Entry 6T8H (electron microscopy, 3.77 A resolution); this record covers chains B and T of the 7 polymer chains in the assembly.

== Chain B ==
Name: DP2 subunit of D-family DNA-polymerase
From: Pyrococcus abyssi
Notes: EC 2.7.7.7
Amino-acid sequence (1275 residues; row label = number of the first residue in the row; numbers below 1 keep their minus sign (Gly-4 is residue -4)):
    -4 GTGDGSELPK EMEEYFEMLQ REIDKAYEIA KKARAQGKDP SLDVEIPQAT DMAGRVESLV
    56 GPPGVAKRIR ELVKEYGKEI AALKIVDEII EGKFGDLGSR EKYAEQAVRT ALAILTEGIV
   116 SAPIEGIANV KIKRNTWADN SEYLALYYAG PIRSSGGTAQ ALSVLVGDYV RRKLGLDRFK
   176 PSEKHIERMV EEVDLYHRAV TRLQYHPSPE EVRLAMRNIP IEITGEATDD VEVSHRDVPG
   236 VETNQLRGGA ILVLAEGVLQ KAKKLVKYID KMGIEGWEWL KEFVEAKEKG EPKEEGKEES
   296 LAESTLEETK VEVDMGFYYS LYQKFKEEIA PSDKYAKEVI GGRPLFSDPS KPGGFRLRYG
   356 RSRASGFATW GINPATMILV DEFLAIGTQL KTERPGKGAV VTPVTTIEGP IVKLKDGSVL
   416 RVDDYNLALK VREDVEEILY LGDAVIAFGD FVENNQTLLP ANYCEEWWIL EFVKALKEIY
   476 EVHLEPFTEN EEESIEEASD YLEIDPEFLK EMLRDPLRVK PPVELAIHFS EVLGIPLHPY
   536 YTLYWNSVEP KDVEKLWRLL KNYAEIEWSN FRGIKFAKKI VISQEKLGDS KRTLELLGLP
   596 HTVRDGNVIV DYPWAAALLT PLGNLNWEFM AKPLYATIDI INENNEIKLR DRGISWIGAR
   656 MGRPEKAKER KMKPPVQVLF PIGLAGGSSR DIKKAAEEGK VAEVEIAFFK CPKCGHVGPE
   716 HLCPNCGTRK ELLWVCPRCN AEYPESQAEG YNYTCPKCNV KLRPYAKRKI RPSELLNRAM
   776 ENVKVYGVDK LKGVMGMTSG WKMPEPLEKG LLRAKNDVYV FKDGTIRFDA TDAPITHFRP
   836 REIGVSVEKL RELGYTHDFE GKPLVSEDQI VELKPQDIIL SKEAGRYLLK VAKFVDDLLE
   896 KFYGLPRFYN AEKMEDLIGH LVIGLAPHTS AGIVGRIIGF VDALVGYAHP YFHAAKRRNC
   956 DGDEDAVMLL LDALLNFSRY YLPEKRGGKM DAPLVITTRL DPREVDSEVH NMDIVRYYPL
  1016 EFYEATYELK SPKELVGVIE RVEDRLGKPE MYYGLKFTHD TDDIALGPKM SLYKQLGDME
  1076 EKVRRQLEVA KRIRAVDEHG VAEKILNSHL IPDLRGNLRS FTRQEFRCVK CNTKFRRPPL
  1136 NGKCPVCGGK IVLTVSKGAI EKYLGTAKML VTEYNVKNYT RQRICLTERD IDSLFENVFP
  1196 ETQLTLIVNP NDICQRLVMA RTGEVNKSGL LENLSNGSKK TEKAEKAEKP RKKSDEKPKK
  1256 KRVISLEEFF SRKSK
Unresolved in the structure: -4 to 3, 284-308, 1217-1270
Bound ions: Zn2+ site 1: Cys706, Cys709, Cys718, Cys721; Zn2+ site 2: Cys731, Cys734, Cys750, Cys753; Zn2+ site 3: Cys1123, Cys1126, Cys1139, Cys1142
Reported in the primary citation:
  - binding site for DNA primer: Lys787, Arg1122, Lys1129

== Chain T ==
Molecule: DNA template
Sequence (25 nucleotides; numbered 1 to 25; the number before each row is that of its first residue):
     1 AGGTCGTGCA CGGCTCGGCC CGGCG
Unresolved in the structure: 1-8

== How chain B and chain T interact ==
Contacting residue pairs (10):
  Arg338(B) - DC11(T)  salt bridge to the phosphate
  Lys689(B) - DG18(T)  salt bridge to the phosphate
  Tyr1068(B) - DC11(T)  hydrogen bond to the phosphate
  Gly1072(B) - DG12(T)  phosphate contact
  Ser1151(B) - DG13(T)  phosphate contact
  Ser1151(B) - DC14(T)  sugar contact
  Gly1153(B) - DG13(T)  phosphate contact
  Gly1153(B) - DC14(T)  phosphate contact
  Lys1157(B) - DG12(T)  hydrogen bond to the sugar
  Tyr1158(B) - DG12(T)  sugar contact
Also at the interface, not in a pair above, chain B (11 interface residues in all): Lys984, Met1074, Ala1154
Also at the interface, not in a pair above, chain T (6 interface residues in all): DC9

== Overview ==
The interface between chain B and chain T involves 11 residues on one side and 6 on the other; the contacts
include 2 hydrogen bonds and 2 salt bridges. Polar contacts include Lys1157(B)-DG12(T), Tyr1068(B)-DC11(T) and
Arg338(B)-DC11(T). The paper reports a binding site for DNA primer at Lys787(B), Arg1122(B) and Lys1129(B).
Here chain B is DP2 subunit of D-family DNA-polymerase (Pyrococcus abyssi) and chain T is DNA template. Entry
6T8H (Cryo-EM structure of the DNA-bound PolD-PCNA processive complex from P. abyssi) was determined by
electron microscopy, deposited together with 6T7X and 6T7Y.
